6L55 - chains C and G of the 4 polymer chains in the assembly; structure by X-ray diffraction, 1.78 A resolution.

Chain C (and G):
Name: Ferritin
From: Tegillarca granosa
Notes: EC 1.16.3.1; chain G of this document is another copy of the same molecule, construct and numbering; everything in this record applies to it too
UniProtKB: D3JCC5 (D3JCC5_TEGGR); residues 1-172 here = UniProt positions 1-172
Sequence (172 residues; each row starts with the number of its first residue):
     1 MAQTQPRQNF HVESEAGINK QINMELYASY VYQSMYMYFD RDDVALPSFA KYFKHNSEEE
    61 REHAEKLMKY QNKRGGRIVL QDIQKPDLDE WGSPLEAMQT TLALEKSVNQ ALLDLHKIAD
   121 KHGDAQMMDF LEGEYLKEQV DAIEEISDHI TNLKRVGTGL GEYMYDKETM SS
Disordered / not traced: 1-2 (chain G: 1-2, 172)
Bound ions: Fe ion site 1: Glu25, Glu60, His63; Na+ near Asp40 (its only coordinating residue here); Fe ion site 2: Glu132 (shared with 1 residue of chain B; Glu132(G) of chain G)
From the paper describing this entry:
  - catalytic residues: Glu25, Tyr32, Glu60, His63, Glu105, Gln139 (by similarity / conservation)
  - mutagenesis - D129A/E132A: decreased catalytic activity on iron oxidation
  - mutagenesis - E168A: unchanged catalytic activity on iron oxidation
  - mutagenesis - D129A/E132A, E168A: decreased binding to copper

Interface between chain C and chain G:
Residue-residue contacts (24; chain C residue first):
  Leu102(C) with Gln5(G)
  Lys106(C) with Gln5(G), hydrogen bond (side chain-backbone); Pro6(G); Arg7(G), hydrogen bond (side chain-backbone); Gln8(G), hydrogen bond (backbone-side chain)
  Asn109(C) with Gln8(G), hydrogen bond
  Gln110(C) with Gln8(G)
  Leu113(C) with Asn9(G)
  His116(C) with Ala125(G)
  Glu132(C) with Asp129(G)
  Leu136(C) with Ala125(G), hydrophobic; Gln126(G)
  Lys137(C) with Gln126(G)
  Val140(C) with Lys73(G); Arg74(G); Gln126(G)
  Asp141(C) with Lys73(G)
  Ile143(C) with Pro6(G), hydrophobic; Gln8(G)
  Glu144(C) with Lys73(G)
  Ser147(C) with Gln5(G), hydrogen bond (backbone-side chain); Pro6(G)
  Ile150(C) with Gln5(G)
  Thr151(C) with Gln5(G), hydrogen bond
Other interface residues (no listed pair), chain C (17 interface residues in all): Gly133
Other interface residues (no listed pair), chain G (12 interface residues in all): Thr4, Glu132

Summary:
17 residues of chain C and 12 residues of chain G are in contact, with 6 hydrogen bonds. Polar contacts
include Lys106(C)-Gln5(G), Lys106(C)-Arg7(G) and Lys106(C)-Gln8(G). The paper reports catalytic residues
Glu25(C), Tyr32(C) and Glu60(C) among others; D129A/E132A and E168A of chain C reduce binding to copper.
Both chains are Ferritin (Tegillarca granosa). Entry 6L55 (Recombinant Tegillarca granosa ferritin) was
determined by X-ray diffraction, deposited together with 6L56, 6KZY and 6L58.
